5ZOD - chain A; structure by X-ray diffraction, 1.90 A resolution.

== Chain A ==
Protein: Flap endonuclease 1
From: Homo sapiens
Notes: EC 3.1.-.-; fragment: nuclease core
UniProtKB: P39748 (FEN1_HUMAN); numbering as in UniProt (aligned over 1-333)
Amino-acid sequence (333 residues; numbered 1 to 333; the number before each row is that of its first residue):
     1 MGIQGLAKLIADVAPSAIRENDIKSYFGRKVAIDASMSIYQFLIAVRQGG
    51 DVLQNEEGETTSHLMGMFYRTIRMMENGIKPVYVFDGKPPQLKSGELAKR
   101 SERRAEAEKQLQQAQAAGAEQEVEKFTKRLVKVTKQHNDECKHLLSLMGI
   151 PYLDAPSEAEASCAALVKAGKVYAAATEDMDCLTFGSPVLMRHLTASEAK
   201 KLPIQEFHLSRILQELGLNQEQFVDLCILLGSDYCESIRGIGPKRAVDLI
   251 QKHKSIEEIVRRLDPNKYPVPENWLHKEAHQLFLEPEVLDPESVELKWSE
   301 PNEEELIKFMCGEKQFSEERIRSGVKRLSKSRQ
Not modelled in the structure: 1, 39-62, 92-137, 332-333
Swiss-Prot annotation at these positions:
  - binding site (Mg(2+)): D34, D86, E158, E160, D179, D181, D233
  - binding site (DNA): R47, R70, E158, G231, D233
  - modified residue: R19 (Symmetric dimethylarginine), K80 (N6-acetyllysine), R100 (Symmetric dimethylarginine), R104 (Symmetric dimethylarginine), S187 (Phosphoserine), R192 (Symmetric dimethylarginine), S197 (Phosphoserine), S255 (Phosphoserine), S293 (Phosphoserine)
  - mutagenesis: R29 (R29A: No significant effect on exonuclease activity or flap endonuclease activity), D34 (D34A: Loss of flap endonuclease activity but substrate binding activity is retained), R47 (R47A: Significantly reduced exonuclease activity and reduced substrate binding. The positions of the cleavage sites are also shifted), R70 (R70A: Loss of exonuclease activity and reduced endonuclease activity. Reduced substrate binding), R73 (R73A: No significant effect on exonuclease activity or flap endonuclease activity), K80 (K80A: No significant effect on exonuclease activity or flap endonuclease activity), D86 (D86A: Loss of flap endonuclease activity but substrate binding activity is retained), R103 (R103A: No effect on flap endonuclease activity or substrate binding), E158 (E158A: Loss of flap endonuclease activity and substrate binding), D179 (D179A: No effect on flap endonuclease activity or substrate binding), D181 (D181A: Loss of flap endonuclease activity but substrate binding activity is retained), S187 (S187A: Fails to translocate from nucleoli to the nuclear plasma; S187D: Diminishes nucleolar localization), 3 further mutagenesis entries in UniProt
Ion coordination: K+ site 1: A17, E206; Mg2+: E160, D179, D181, D233, Y234; K+ site 2 near D225 (its only coordinating residue here); K+ site 3 near L289 (its only coordinating residue here)
Reported in the primary citation:
  - Mg2+ coordination through a water molecule: D34, D86, E158, E160
  - Mg2+ coordination: D179, D181, D233
  - conformationally variable residues (side-chain flip): E160
  - mutagenesis - R192F (5-fold): decreased catalytic activity (FEN activity)
  - mutagenesis - R192F: abolished catalytic activity (GEN activity)
  - mutagenesis - R192F: increased binding to PCNA
  - mutagenesis - R192F: decreased binding to CDK2
  - mutagenesis - R192F: decreased binding to Cyclin E
  - mutagenesis - K200A, K201A: decreased binding to Rad1
  - mutagenesis - K200A, K201A: decreased binding to PCNA
  - mutagenesis - K200A: decreased binding to WDR4
  - mutagenesis - K201A: increased binding to WDR4
  - mutagenesis - K200A, K201A: decreased binding to CDK2 and Cyclin E
  - mutagenesis - R47K (4-fold): decreased binding to double-flap DNA
  - mutagenesis - R47K, K200A (8-fold): decreased catalytic activity on GEN
  - mutagenesis - K200A (125- and 8-fold): decreased catalytic activity on FEN
  - mutagenesis - K201A: unchanged catalytic activity on FEN
  - mutagenesis - K201A: unchanged catalytic activity on GEN
  - post-translational modification sites: S187 (citing earlier work)

== In short ==
A17 and E206 coordinate K+ site 1. E160, D179, D181, D233 and Y234 form the Mg2+ site. From UniProt: 7
Mg2+-binding residues, 5 DNA-binding residues and 15 mutagenesis sites. From the paper: K200A and K201A reduce
binding to Rad1; water-mediated Mg2+ coordination by D34, D86 and E158 among others; 4 substitutions were
tested in all.
Chain A is Flap endonuclease 1 (Homo sapiens); the structure, Crystal Structure of hFen1 in apo form, was
determined by X-ray diffraction (same publication as 5ZOE, 5ZOF and 5ZOG).
